Entry 6OHB (X-ray diffraction, 2.30 A resolution); this record covers chains A and C.

# Chain A (and C)
Molecule: Guanine deaminase
Source organism: Escherichia coli (strain K12)
Notes: EC 3.5.4.3; chain C of this document is another copy of the same molecule, construct and numbering; everything in this record applies to it too
Reference sequence: P76641 (GUAD_ECOLI); numbering as in UniProt (aligned over 1-439)
Chain sequence (439 residues; numbered 1 to 439; the number before each row is that of its first residue):
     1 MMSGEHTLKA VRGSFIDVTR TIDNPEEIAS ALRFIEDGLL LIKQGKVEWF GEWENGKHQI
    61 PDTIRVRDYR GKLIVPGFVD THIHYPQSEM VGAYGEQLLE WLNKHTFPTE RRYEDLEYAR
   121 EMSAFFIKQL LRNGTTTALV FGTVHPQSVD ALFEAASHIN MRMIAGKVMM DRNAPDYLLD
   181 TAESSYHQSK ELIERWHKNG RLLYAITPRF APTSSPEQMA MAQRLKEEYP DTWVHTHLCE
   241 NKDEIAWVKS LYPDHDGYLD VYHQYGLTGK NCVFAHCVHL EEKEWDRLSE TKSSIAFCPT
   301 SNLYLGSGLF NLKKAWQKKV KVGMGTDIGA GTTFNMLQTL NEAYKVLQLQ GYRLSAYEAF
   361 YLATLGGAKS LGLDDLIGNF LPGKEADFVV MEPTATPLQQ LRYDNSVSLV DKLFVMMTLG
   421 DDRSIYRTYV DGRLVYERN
Disordered / not traced: 1-4
Bound ions: Zn2+: H82, H84, H237, D327
Swiss-Prot annotation at these positions:
  - binding site (Zn(2+)): H82, H84, H237, D327
  - binding site (substrate): H84 to Q87, R209, F210, H237 to E240, D327
What the authors report for this chain:
  - Zn2+ coordination: H82, H84, H237, D327
  - catalytic residues: E240, H276, D327 (proposed by the authors, not directly observed)
  - conformationally variable residues (order/disorder transition): G92 to L102
  - mutagenesis - Q87N: abolished catalytic activity on guanine
  - mutagenesis - L98A: abolished expression
  - mutagenesis - W101H (9-fold), F210A (20-fold), A386S: decreased catalytic activity
  - mutagenesis - W101H, F210A: abolished catalytic activity on ammeline
  - mutagenesis - H237R, E240D, L305A, D327L: abolished catalytic activity
  - mutagenesis - D327L: decreased stability
  - specificity-determining residues: E240

# How chain A and chain C interact
Contacting residue pairs (84):
  Q87(A) - R402(C)
  S88(A) - L398(C)
  S88(A) - L401(C)
  S88(A) - R402(C)  hydrogen bond (backbone-side chain)
  E89(A) - L401(C)
  E89(A) - N405(C)
  M90(A) - R402(C)  hydrogen bond (backbone-side chain)
  V91(A) - R402(C)
  V91(A) - S406(C)
  V91(A) - V415(C)  hydrophobic
  G92(A) - F414(C)
  Y94(A) - Y344(C)
  Y94(A) - L354(C)
  G95(A) - Y344(C)  hydrogen bond (backbone-side chain)
  G95(A) - Q348(C)
  R112(A) - N405(C)  hydrogen bond
  M122(A) - L401(C)  hydrophobic
  F125(A) - L401(C)  hydrophobic
  Q129(A) - P397(C)
  R132(A) - P397(C)
  L303(A) - K345(C)
  L303(A) - Q348(C)
  L303(A) - L349(C)  hydrophobic
  Y304(A) - N341(C)  hydrogen bond
  Y304(A) - Y344(C)  hydrophobic
  Y304(A) - Q348(C)  hydrogen bond (backbone-side chain)
  Y304(A) - T418(C)
  L305(A) - Q348(C)
  G306(A) - Q348(C)
  L309(A) - L349(C)  hydrophobic
  G329(A) - R402(C)  hydrogen bond (backbone-side chain)
  G331(A) - R402(C)
  T332(A) - L398(C)
  T332(A) - R402(C)
  T332(A) - T418(C)
  T332(A) - L419(C)
  N341(A) - Y304(C)  hydrogen bond
  E342(A) - E342(C)
  E342(A) - K345(C)  salt bridge
  Y344(A) - G95(C)
  Y344(A) - Y304(C)  hydrophobic
  K345(A) - L303(C)
  K345(A) - Y304(C)
  K345(A) - E342(C)  salt bridge
  K345(A) - K345(C)
  Q348(A) - G95(C)
  Q348(A) - L303(C)
  Q348(A) - Y304(C)  hydrogen bond (side chain-backbone)
  Q348(A) - L305(C)
  Q348(A) - G306(C)
  L349(A) - L303(C)  hydrophobic
  L349(A) - L309(C)  hydrophobic
  L349(A) - L349(C)  hydrophobic
  P397(A) - F125(C)  hydrophobic
  P397(A) - R132(C)
  L398(A) - S88(C)
  L401(A) - E89(C)
  L401(A) - M122(C)  hydrophobic
  L401(A) - F125(C)  hydrophobic
  R402(A) - Q87(C)
  R402(A) - S88(C)  hydrogen bond (side chain-backbone)
  R402(A) - E89(C)
  R402(A) - M90(C)  hydrogen bond (side chain-backbone)
  R402(A) - V91(C)
  R402(A) - I328(C)
  R402(A) - G329(C)
  R402(A) - G331(C)
  R402(A) - T332(C)  hydrogen bond (side chain-backbone)
  N405(A) - E89(C)
  N405(A) - R112(C)
  S406(A) - V91(C)
  S408(A) - Y94(C)
  V410(A) - Y94(C)
  D411(A) - A93(C)
  F414(A) - G92(C)
  F414(A) - A93(C)  hydrophobic
  V415(A) - V91(C)  hydrophobic
  T418(A) - Y304(C)
  T418(A) - T332(C)
  L419(A) - T332(C)
  D422(A) - R423(C)  salt bridge
  R423(A) - R132(C)
  R423(A) - D422(C)  salt bridge
  R423(A) - R423(C)
Also at the interface, not in a pair above, chain A (47 interface residues in all): A93, E96, Q97, F334, D421
Also at the interface, not in a pair above, chain C (49 interface residues in all): E96, Y118, Q129, F334, R353, S355, D411, D421

# In short
47 residues of chain A face 49 of chain C across their interface, with 12 hydrogen bonds and 4 salt bridges.
Polar contacts include E342(A)-K345(C), D422(A)-R423(C) and S88(A)-R402(C). The paper reports catalytic
residues E240(A), H276(A) and D327(A); H237R, E240D and L305A of chain A, among others, abolish catalytic
activity; 9 substitutions were tested in all.
Both chains are Guanine deaminase (Escherichia coli (strain K12)). Entry 6OHB (E. coli Guanine Deaminase) was
determined by X-ray diffraction (same publication as 6OH9, 6OHA and 6OHC).
